Entry 9J5Z (electron microscopy, 3.50 A resolution); this record covers chain A.

== Chain A ==
Molecule: Solute carrier family 22 member 12
Source organism: Rattus norvegicus
UniProtKB: Q3ZAV1 (S22AC_RAT); residues 1-553 here = UniProt positions 1-553
Chain sequence (553 residues; numbered 1 to 553; the number before each row is that of its first residue):
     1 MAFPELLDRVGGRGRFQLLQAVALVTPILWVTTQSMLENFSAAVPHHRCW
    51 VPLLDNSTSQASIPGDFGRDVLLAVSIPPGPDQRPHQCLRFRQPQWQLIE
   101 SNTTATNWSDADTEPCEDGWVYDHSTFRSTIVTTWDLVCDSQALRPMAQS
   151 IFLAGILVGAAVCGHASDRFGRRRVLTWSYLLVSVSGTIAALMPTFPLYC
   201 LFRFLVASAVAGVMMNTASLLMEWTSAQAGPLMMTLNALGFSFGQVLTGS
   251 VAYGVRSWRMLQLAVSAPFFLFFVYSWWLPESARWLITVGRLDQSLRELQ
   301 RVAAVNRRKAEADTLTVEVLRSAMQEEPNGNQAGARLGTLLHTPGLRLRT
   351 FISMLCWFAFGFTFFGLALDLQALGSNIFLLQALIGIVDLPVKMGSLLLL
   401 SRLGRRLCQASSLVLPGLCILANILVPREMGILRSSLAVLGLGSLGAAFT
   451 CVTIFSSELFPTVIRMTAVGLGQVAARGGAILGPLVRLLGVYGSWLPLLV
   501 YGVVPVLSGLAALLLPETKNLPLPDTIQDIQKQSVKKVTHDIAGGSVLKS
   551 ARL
Not modelled in the structure: 516-553
Sequence notes: conflict S35 (Asn in Q3ZAV1), F365 (Tyr in Q3ZAV1), I481 (Met in Q3ZAV1)
UniProt features mapped onto this chain:
  - modified residue: S534 (Phosphoserine)
  - glycosylation (N-linked (GlcNAc...) asparagine): N56, N102, N107
Cystine bridges: C49-C116, C88-C139
Small-molecule neighbours: verinurad (A1AIJ): T32, S35, M36, I156, M214, F241, Q245, F360, F364, F365, G446, F449, Q473, A476, R477

== In short ==
Bound to chain A: verinurad.
Chain A is Solute carrier family 22 member 12 (Rattus norvegicus); the structure, Cryo-EM Structure of URAT1
in Complex with Verinurad, was determined by electron microscopy (same publication as 9J5W and 9J5X).
